7OOE - chain A; structure by X-ray diffraction, 2.37 A resolution.

Chain A:
Protein: Heat shock protein 70
Organism: Plasmodium falciparum (isolate 3D7)
UniProtKB: K7NTP5 (K7NTP5_PLAF7); residue numbers follow UniProt; this construct covers 29-419
Sequence (393 residues; row label = number of the first residue in the row):
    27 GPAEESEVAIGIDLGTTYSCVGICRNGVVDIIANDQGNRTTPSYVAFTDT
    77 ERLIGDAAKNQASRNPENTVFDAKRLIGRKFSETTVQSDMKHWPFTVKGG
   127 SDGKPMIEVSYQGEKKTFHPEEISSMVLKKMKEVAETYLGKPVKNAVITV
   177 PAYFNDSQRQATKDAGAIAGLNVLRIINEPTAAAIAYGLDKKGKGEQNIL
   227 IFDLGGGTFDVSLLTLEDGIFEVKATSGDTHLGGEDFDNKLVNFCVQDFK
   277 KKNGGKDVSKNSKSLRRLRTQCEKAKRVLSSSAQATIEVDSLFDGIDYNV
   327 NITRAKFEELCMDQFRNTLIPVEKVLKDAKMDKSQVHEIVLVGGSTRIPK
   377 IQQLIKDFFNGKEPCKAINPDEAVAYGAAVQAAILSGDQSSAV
Unresolved in the structure: 27-32, 419
Sequence notes: expression tag (27-28)
Modified / non-standard residues: Cys391 (S-oxy cysteine; CSX)
Small-molecule neighbours:
  - amp phosphoramidate (AN2): Asp39, Gly41, Thr42, Thr43, Tyr44, Gly231, Gly232, Gly233, Gly260, Glu261, Glu299, Lys302, Arg303, Ser306, Gly369, Gly370, Ser371, Arg373, Ile374, Asp397
  - N-(4-methoxyphenyl)-N'-pyridin-4-ylurea (JHJ), molecule 1: Lys130, His145, Glu147, Glu148, Asp190, Ala193, Ile194
  - N-(4-methoxyphenyl)-N'-pyridin-4-ylurea (JHJ), molecule 2: Asp255, Thr256, His257, Leu258, Asp339, Gln340, Asn343
What the authors report for this chain:
  - binding site for N-(4-methoxyphenyl)-N'-pyridin-4-ylurea: Lys130, His145, Glu147, Asp190, Ala193, Ile194, Asp255 to Leu258, Asp339, Gln340, Asn343
  - specificity-determining residues: Thr111, Asn343 (by similarity / conservation)

Summary:
Ligands of chain A: amp phosphoramidate and N-(4-methoxyphenyl)-N'-pyridin-4-ylurea. The paper reports a
binding site for N-(4-methoxyphenyl)-N'-pyridin-4-ylurea at Lys130, His145 and Glu147 among others;
specificity determinants Thr111 and Asn343.
Chain A is Heat shock protein 70 (Plasmodium falciparum (isolate 3D7)); the structure, Plasmodium falciparum
Hsp70-x chaperone nucleotide binding domain in complex with Z321318226, was determined by X-ray diffraction,
deposited together with 7P31 and 7OOG.
